9QR3 - chains A and D of the 6 polymer chains in the assembly; structure by X-ray diffraction, 1.34 A resolution.

== Chain A (and D) ==
Name: Alpha subunit of the Methyl-coenzyme M reductase from ANME-2c
Organism: Candidatus Methanogasteraceae archaeon
Notes: EC 2.8.4.1; chain D of this document is another copy of the same molecule, construct and numbering; everything in this record applies to it too
Amino-acid sequence (561 residues; each row starts with the number of its first residue):
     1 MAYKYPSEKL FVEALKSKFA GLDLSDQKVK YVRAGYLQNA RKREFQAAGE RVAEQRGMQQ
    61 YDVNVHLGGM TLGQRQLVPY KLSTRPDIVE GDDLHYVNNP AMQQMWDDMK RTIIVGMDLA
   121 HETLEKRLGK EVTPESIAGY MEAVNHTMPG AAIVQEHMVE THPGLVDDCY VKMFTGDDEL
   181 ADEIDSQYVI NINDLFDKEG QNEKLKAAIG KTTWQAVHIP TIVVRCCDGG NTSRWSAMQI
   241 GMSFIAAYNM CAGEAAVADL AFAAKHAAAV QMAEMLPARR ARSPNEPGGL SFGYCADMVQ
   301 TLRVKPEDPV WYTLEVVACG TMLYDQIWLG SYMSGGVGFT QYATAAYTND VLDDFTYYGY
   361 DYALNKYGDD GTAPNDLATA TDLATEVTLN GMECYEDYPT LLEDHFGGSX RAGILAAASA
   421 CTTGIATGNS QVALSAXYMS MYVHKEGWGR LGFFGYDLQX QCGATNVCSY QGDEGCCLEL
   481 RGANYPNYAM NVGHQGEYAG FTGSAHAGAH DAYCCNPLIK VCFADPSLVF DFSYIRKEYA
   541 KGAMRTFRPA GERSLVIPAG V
Disordered / not traced: 1
Modified residues: H266 (N1-methylated histidine; MHS); R280 (5-methyl-arginine; AGM); MGN (2-methyl-glutamine) at position 410, TRX (6-hydroxytryptophan) at position 437, DYA (didehydroaspartate) at position 460; G455 (thioglycin; GL3); C462 (S-methylcysteine; SMC)
Metal / ion sites: factor 430 Ni: Q155 (together with 1-thioethanesulfonic acid); K+: V224, R225, C227 (shared with V224(D), R225(D), C227(D) of chain D); Na+: S554 (shared with 1 residue of chain G)
Small-molecule neighbours:
  - 1-thioethanesulfonic acid (COM): Y342, F453, F454
  - factor 430 (F43), molecule 1: A151, A152, I153, V154, Q155, M158, V159, M238, Q239, M242, I245, A252, G253
  - factor 430 (F43), molecule 2: G335, G336, V337, G338, F339, T340, Q341, Y342, F406, G407, MGN_410, G452, F453
  - Coenzyme B (TP7), molecule 1: R234, K265, H266
  - Coenzyme B (TP7), molecule 2: R279, R280, L329, M333, S334, F339, F453, A489, M490, N491, V492

== How chain A and chain D interact ==
Contacting residue pairs (272; chain A residue first):
  K42(A) - M158(D)  hydrogen bond (side chain-backbone)
  K42(A) - V159(D)
  K42(A) - E160(D)  salt bridge
  F45(A) - E160(D)
  F45(A) - T161(D)
  F45(A) - H162(D)
  F45(A) - P163(D)
  A48(A) - H162(D)
  G49(A) - P163(D)
  V52(A) - P163(D)
  V52(A) - D167(D)
  R56(A) - D167(D)  hydrogen bond (side chain-backbone)
  R56(A) - C169(D)  hydrogen bond (side chain-backbone)
  R56(A) - Y170(D)
  G57(A) - Q187(D)
  M58(A) - N145(D)
  M58(A) - Y170(D)  hydrophobic
  M58(A) - V171(D)
  M58(A) - K172(D)
  M58(A) - Q187(D)
  M58(A) - Y188(D)  hydrophobic
  Q59(A) - E142(D)  hydrogen bond (side chain-backbone)
  Q59(A) - N145(D)
  Q59(A) - H146(D)
  Q59(A) - Q187(D)  hydrogen bond (backbone-side chain)
  Q59(A) - Y188(D)  hydrogen bond
  Q60(A) - N145(D)
  Q60(A) - H146(D)
  Q60(A) - P149(D)
  Q60(A) - P163(D)  hydrogen bond (side chain-backbone)
  Q60(A) - V166(D)  hydrogen bond (side chain-backbone)
  Q60(A) - D167(D)
  Y61(A) - H146(D)
  Y61(A) - A151(D)  hydrophobic
  Y61(A) - E160(D)  hydrogen bond
  Y61(A) - P163(D)  hydrophobic
  D62(A) - H146(D)  hydrogen bond (backbone-side chain)
  V65(A) - E142(D)
  V65(A) - A143(D)  hydrophobic
  V65(A) - H146(D)
  V65(A) - I153(D)
  H66(A) - A152(D)
  H66(A) - I153(D)  hydrogen bond (side chain-backbone)
  H66(A) - V154(D)  hydrogen bond (side chain-backbone)
  H66(A) - Q155(D)  hydrogen bond (side chain-backbone)
  L67(A) - I153(D)  hydrogen bond (backbone-backbone)
  L67(A) - V154(D)  hydrophobic
  L72(A) - Q155(D)
  L72(A) - E156(D)
  L72(A) - H157(D)
  L72(A) - M158(D)
  L72(A) - E160(D)
  G73(A) - E156(D)  hydrogen bond (backbone-side chain)
  Q74(A) - E156(D)  hydrogen bond (backbone-side chain)
  R75(A) - E156(D)  hydrogen bond (backbone-side chain)
  R75(A) - H157(D)
  Q76(A) - H157(D)
  L77(A) - H157(D)
  V78(A) - H157(D)  hydrogen bond (backbone-side chain)
  Y80(A) - H157(D)
  G91(A) - V159(D)
  D92(A) - V159(D)
  D92(A) - E160(D)  hydrogen bond (side chain-backbone)
  H95(A) - T161(D)
  Y96(A) - V223(D)
  Y96(A) - C226(D)  hydrophobic
  Y96(A) - C227(D)
  V97(A) - T161(D)
  V97(A) - L165(D)
  V97(A) - I222(D)
  N98(A) - E160(D)  hydrogen bond (side chain-backbone)
  N98(A) - T161(D)
  N98(A) - H162(D)  hydrogen bond (side chain-backbone)
  N98(A) - L165(D)
  N98(A) - V556(D)
  P100(A) - V556(D)
  P100(A) - I557(D)  hydrophobic
  Q103(A) - C226(D)  hydrogen bond
  Q103(A) - R553(D)  hydrogen bond
  W106(A) - C226(D)
  K110(A) - C226(D)  hydrogen bond (side chain-backbone)
  K110(A) - C227(D)
  E142(A) - Q59(D)  hydrogen bond (backbone-side chain)
  E142(A) - V65(D)
  A143(A) - V65(D)  hydrophobic
  N145(A) - M58(D)
  N145(A) - Q59(D)
  N145(A) - Q60(D)
  H146(A) - Q59(D)
  H146(A) - Q60(D)
  H146(A) - Y61(D)
  H146(A) - D62(D)  hydrogen bond (side chain-backbone)
  H146(A) - V65(D)
  P149(A) - Q60(D)
  G150(A) - G336(D)
  G150(A) - V337(D)
  A151(A) - Y61(D)  hydrophobic
  A151(A) - V337(D)
  A152(A) - H66(D)
  A152(A) - V337(D)
  I153(A) - V65(D)
  I153(A) - H66(D)  hydrogen bond (backbone-side chain)
  I153(A) - L67(D)  hydrogen bond (backbone-backbone)
  V154(A) - H66(D)  hydrogen bond (backbone-side chain)
  V154(A) - L67(D)  hydrophobic
  Q155(A) - H66(D)  hydrogen bond (backbone-side chain)
  Q155(A) - L72(D)
  E156(A) - L72(D)
  E156(A) - G73(D)  hydrogen bond (side chain-backbone)
  E156(A) - Q74(D)  hydrogen bond (side chain-backbone)
  E156(A) - R75(D)  hydrogen bond (side chain-backbone)
  H157(A) - L72(D)
  H157(A) - R75(D)
  H157(A) - Q76(D)
  H157(A) - L77(D)
  H157(A) - V78(D)  hydrogen bond (side chain-backbone)
  H157(A) - Y80(D)
  H157(A) - Q341(D)  hydrogen bond (backbone-side chain)
  M158(A) - K42(D)  hydrogen bond (backbone-side chain)
  M158(A) - L72(D)
  V159(A) - K42(D)
  V159(A) - G91(D)
  V159(A) - D92(D)
  V159(A) - V337(D)
  V159(A) - T340(D)
  E160(A) - K42(D)  salt bridge
  E160(A) - F45(D)
  E160(A) - Y61(D)  hydrogen bond
  E160(A) - L72(D)
  E160(A) - D92(D)  hydrogen bond (backbone-side chain)
  E160(A) - N98(D)  hydrogen bond (backbone-side chain)
  T161(A) - F45(D)
  T161(A) - H95(D)
  T161(A) - V97(D)
  T161(A) - N98(D)
  H162(A) - F45(D)
  H162(A) - A48(D)
  H162(A) - N98(D)  hydrogen bond (backbone-side chain)
  P163(A) - F45(D)
  P163(A) - G49(D)
  P163(A) - V52(D)
  P163(A) - Q60(D)  hydrogen bond (backbone-side chain)
  P163(A) - Y61(D)  hydrophobic
  L165(A) - V97(D)
  L165(A) - N98(D)
  V166(A) - Q60(D)  hydrogen bond (backbone-side chain)
  D167(A) - V52(D)
  D167(A) - R56(D)  hydrogen bond (backbone-side chain)
  D167(A) - Q60(D)
  C169(A) - R56(D)  hydrogen bond (backbone-side chain)
  Y170(A) - R56(D)
  Y170(A) - M58(D)  hydrophobic
  V171(A) - M58(D)
  K172(A) - M58(D)
  Q187(A) - G57(D)
  Q187(A) - M58(D)
  Q187(A) - Q59(D)  hydrogen bond (side chain-backbone)
  Y188(A) - M58(D)  hydrophobic
  Y188(A) - Q59(D)  hydrogen bond
  I222(A) - V97(D)
  V223(A) - Y96(D)
  V223(A) - S331(D)
  V224(A) - R225(D)
  R225(A) - V224(D)
  R225(A) - R225(D)
  R225(A) - C226(D)
  R225(A) - R553(D)
  C226(A) - Y96(D)  hydrophobic
  C226(A) - Q103(D)  hydrogen bond
  C226(A) - W106(D)
  C226(A) - K110(D)  hydrogen bond (backbone-side chain)
  C226(A) - R225(D)
  C226(A) - Y332(D)  hydrogen bond (backbone-side chain)
  C227(A) - Y96(D)
  C227(A) - K110(D)
  C227(A) - S331(D)
  C227(A) - Y332(D)
  D228(A) - R282(D)  salt bridge
  D228(A) - Y332(D)
  G230(A) - R282(D)
  N231(A) - R282(D)
  N231(A) - S331(D)  hydrogen bond (side chain-backbone)
  N231(A) - Y332(D)  hydrogen bond (side chain-backbone)
  N231(A) - S334(D)  hydrogen bond (side chain-backbone)
  R234(A) - R279(D)  hydrogen bond (side chain-backbone)
  R234(A) - R280(D)
  R234(A) - R282(D)
  R234(A) - Y332(D)
  R234(A) - M333(D)
  R234(A) - S334(D)
  W235(A) - S331(D)
  W235(A) - S334(D)  hydrogen bond (backbone-backbone)
  W235(A) - G335(D)
  W235(A) - G336(D)
  M238(A) - S334(D)
  M238(A) - G335(D)
  Q239(A) - G336(D)
  Q239(A) - V337(D)
  M275(A) - A278(D)  hydrophobic
  M275(A) - A281(D)  hydrophobic
  A278(A) - M275(D)  hydrophobic
  R279(A) - R234(D)  hydrogen bond (backbone-side chain)
  R280(A) - R234(D)
  A281(A) - M275(D)  hydrophobic
  A281(A) - R282(D)
  A281(A) - S283(D)
  R282(A) - D228(D)  salt bridge
  R282(A) - G230(D)
  R282(A) - N231(D)
  R282(A) - R234(D)
  R282(A) - A281(D)
  S283(A) - A281(D)
  S331(A) - V223(D)
  S331(A) - C227(D)
  S331(A) - N231(D)  hydrogen bond (backbone-side chain)
  S331(A) - W235(D)
  Y332(A) - C226(D)
  Y332(A) - C227(D)
  Y332(A) - D228(D)
  Y332(A) - N231(D)  hydrogen bond (backbone-side chain)
  Y332(A) - R234(D)
  M333(A) - R234(D)
  S334(A) - N231(D)  hydrogen bond (backbone-side chain)
  S334(A) - R234(D)
  S334(A) - W235(D)  hydrogen bond (backbone-backbone)
  S334(A) - M238(D)
  G335(A) - W235(D)
  G335(A) - M238(D)
  G336(A) - G150(D)
  G336(A) - W235(D)
  G336(A) - Q239(D)
  V337(A) - G150(D)
  V337(A) - A151(D)
  V337(A) - A152(D)
  V337(A) - V159(D)
  V337(A) - Q239(D)
  T340(A) - V159(D)
  Q341(A) - H157(D)  hydrogen bond (side chain-backbone)
  R545(A) - L555(D)
  R545(A) - V556(D)
  R545(A) - I557(D)
  R545(A) - P558(D)
  T546(A) - P558(D)
  F547(A) - I557(D)
  F547(A) - P558(D)
  R548(A) - I557(D)
  R548(A) - P558(D)  hydrogen bond (side chain-backbone)
  P549(A) - R553(D)
  P549(A) - I557(D)
  A550(A) - R553(D)  hydrogen bond (backbone-side chain)
  E552(A) - E552(D)
  E552(A) - R553(D)  salt bridge
  E552(A) - S554(D)
  R553(A) - Q103(D)  hydrogen bond
  R553(A) - R225(D)
  R553(A) - P549(D)
  R553(A) - A550(D)  hydrogen bond (side chain-backbone)
  R553(A) - E552(D)  salt bridge
  S554(A) - E552(D)
  L555(A) - R545(D)
  V556(A) - N98(D)
  V556(A) - P100(D)
  V556(A) - R545(D)
  I557(A) - P100(D)  hydrophobic
  I557(A) - R545(D)
  I557(A) - F547(D)
  I557(A) - R548(D)
  I557(A) - P549(D)
  P558(A) - R545(D)
  P558(A) - T546(D)
  P558(A) - F547(D)
  P558(A) - R548(D)  hydrogen bond (backbone-side chain)
Also at the interface, not in a pair above, chain A (115 interface residues in all): V63, D107, M141, G164, D168, A246, P284, E286, I327, F406, G542, G551
Also at the interface, not in a pair above, chain D (115 interface residues in all): V63, D107, M141, G164, D168, A246, P284, E286, I327, F406, G542, G551

== Summary ==
The chain A/chain D interface involves 115 residues from each chain; the contacts include 65 hydrogen bonds
and 6 salt bridges. Among the polar pairs are K42(A)-E160(D), D228(A)-R282(D) and E552(A)-R553(D). Chain A
binds factor 430, 1-thioethanesulfonic acid and Coenzyme B.
Both chains are Alpha subunit of the Methyl-coenzyme M reductase from ANME-2c (Candidatus Methanogasteraceae
archaeon). Entry 9QR3 (Methyl-coenzyme M reductase of an ANME-2c from a microbial enrichment) was determined
by X-ray diffraction (same publication as 9QQT, 9QM5 and 9QR1).
